PDB entry 1R2C | X-ray diffraction, 2.86 A resolution | chains M and H of the 4 polymer chains in the assembly

[Chain M]
Name: Reaction center protein M chain
From: Blastochloris viridis
UniProtKB: P06010 (RCEM_RHOVI); residues 1-323 here = UniProt positions 1-323
Chain sequence (323 residues; each row starts with the number of its first residue):
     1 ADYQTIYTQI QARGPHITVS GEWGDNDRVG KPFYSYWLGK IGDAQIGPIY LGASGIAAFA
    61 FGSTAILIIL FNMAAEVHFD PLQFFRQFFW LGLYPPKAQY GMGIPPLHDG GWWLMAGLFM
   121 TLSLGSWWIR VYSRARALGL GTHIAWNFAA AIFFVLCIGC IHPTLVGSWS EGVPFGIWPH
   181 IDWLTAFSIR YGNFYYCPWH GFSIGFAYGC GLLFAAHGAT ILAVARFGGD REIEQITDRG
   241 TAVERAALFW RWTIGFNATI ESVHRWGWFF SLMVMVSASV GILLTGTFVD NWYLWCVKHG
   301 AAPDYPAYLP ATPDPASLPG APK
Metal / ion sites: bacteriochlorophyll b Mg site 1 near His-180 (its only coordinating residue here); bacteriochlorophyll b Mg site 2 near His-200 (its only coordinating residue here); Fe2+: His-217, Glu-232, His-264 (shared with 2 residues of chain L)
Ligand contacts:
  - bacteriochlorophyll b (BCB), molecule 1: Gly-62, Ala-65, Ile-66, Ile-69, Met-120, Leu-124, Phe-148, Ala-151, Ile-152, Phe-154, Val-155, Ile-158, Trp-183, Leu-184, Thr-185, Phe-187, Ser-188, Phe-194, Tyr-195, Cys-197, Trp-199, His-200, Ser-203, Ile-204, Ala-207, Tyr-208, Val-274, Met-275, Ala-278, Gly-281, Ile-282
  - bacteriochlorophyll b (BCB), molecule 2: Met-120, Phe-154, Val-155, Ile-158, Val-173, Ile-177, Trp-178, His-180, Ile-181, Trp-183, Leu-184
  - bacteriochlorophyll b (BCB), molecule 3: Leu-184, Tyr-195, Tyr-208
  - bacteriochlorophyll b (BCB), molecule 4: Tyr-195, His-200, Gly-201, Ile-204, Gly-205, Tyr-208, Gly-209
  - bacteriopheophytin b (BPB), molecule 1: Ala-58, Phe-59, Gly-62, Ser-63, Ile-66, Leu-67, Ser-123, Leu-124, Trp-127, Val-131, Ile-144, Asn-147, Phe-148, Ala-151, Ser-271, Val-274, Met-275
  - bacteriopheophytin b (BPB), molecule 2: Tyr-208, Gly-211, Leu-212, Ala-215, Ala-216, Trp-250, Thr-253, Ile-254
  - menaquinone-7 (MQ7): Leu-212, Leu-213, Ala-216, His-217, Thr-220, Val-243, Ala-246, Ala-247, Trp-250, Ile-254, Phe-256, Asn-257, Ala-258, Thr-259, Ile-260, Val-263, Trp-266, Phe-270
  - 15-cis-1,2-dihydroneurosporene (NS5): Ile-69, Leu-70, Met-73, Phe-88, Trp-113, Leu-114, Gly-117, Leu-118, Met-120, Thr-121, Val-155, Leu-156, Ile-158, Gly-159, Cys-160, Trp-169, Val-173, Pro-174, Phe-175, Gly-176, Ile-177, His-180

[Chain H]
Name: Reaction center protein H chain
From: Blastochloris viridis
UniProtKB: P06008 (RCEH_RHOVI); residue numbers follow UniProt; this construct covers 1-258
Chain sequence (258 residues; each row starts with the number of its first residue):
     1 MYHGALAQHL DIAQLVWYAQ WLVIWTVVLL YLRREDRREG YPLVEPLGLV KLAPEDGQVY
    61 ELPYPKTFVL PHGGTVTVPR RRPETRELKL AQTDGFEGAP LQPTGNPLVD AVGPASYAER
   121 AEVVDATVDG KAKIVPLRVA TDFSIAEGDV DPRGLPVVAA DGVEAGTVTD LWVDRSEHYF
   181 RYLELSVAGS ARTALIPLGF CDVKKDKIVV TSILSEQFAN VPRLQSRDQI TLREEDKVSA
   241 YYAGGLLYAT PERAESLL
Sequence notes: modified residue (1)
Modified residues: Met-1 (n-formylmethionine; FME)

[Interface between chain M and chain H]
Residue-residue contacts (126):
  Asp-2(M) / Gly-199(H)
  Tyr-3(M) / Asp-202(H)
  Gln-4(M) / Tyr-179(H)  hydrogen bond
  Gln-4(M) / Phe-180(H)
  Gln-4(M) / Leu-198(H)
  Gln-4(M) / Gly-199(H)
  Thr-8(M) / Tyr-179(H)
  Gln-9(M) / Asp-149(H)
  Gln-9(M) / Leu-198(H)
  Gln-9(M) / Cys-201(H)  hydrogen bond (side chain-backbone)
  Gln-9(M) / Asp-202(H)
  Gln-9(M) / Val-203(H)  hydrogen bond (side chain-backbone)
  Ile-10(M) / Ile-145(H)  hydrophobic
  Ile-10(M) / Val-150(H)
  Ile-10(M) / Pro-152(H)
  Ile-10(M) / Phe-180(H)
  Ile-10(M) / Val-203(H)  hydrophobic
  Gln-11(M) / Ile-145(H)
  Gln-11(M) / Ala-146(H)  hydrogen bond (backbone-backbone)
  Gln-11(M) / Asp-149(H)  hydrogen bond (backbone-side chain)
  Gln-11(M) / Phe-180(H)
  Ala-12(M) / Ser-144(H)
  Ala-12(M) / His-178(H)
  Ala-12(M) / Phe-180(H)  hydrophobic
  Arg-13(M) / Asp-142(H)
  Arg-13(M) / Phe-143(H)
  Arg-13(M) / Ser-144(H)  hydrogen bond (backbone-backbone)
  Arg-13(M) / Ala-146(H)
  Gly-14(M) / Asp-142(H)
  Gly-14(M) / Phe-143(H)
  Gly-14(M) / His-178(H)
  Pro-15(M) / Asp-142(H)
  Pro-15(M) / Phe-143(H)
  Pro-15(M) / His-178(H)  hydrogen bond (backbone-side chain)
  Ile-17(M) / Arg-175(H)
  Ile-17(M) / His-178(H)
  Tyr-36(M) / Glu-147(H)
  Tyr-36(M) / Gly-148(H)
  Tyr-36(M) / Asp-149(H)  hydrogen bond
  Lys-40(M) / Asp-149(H)  salt bridge
  Asp-43(M) / Glu-177(H)
  Pro-198(M) / Trp-17(H)  hydrophobic
  Trp-199(M) / Ala-13(H)
  Trp-199(M) / Val-16(H)  hydrophobic
  Trp-199(M) / Trp-17(H)
  Trp-199(M) / Gln-20(H)  hydrogen bond
  Phe-202(M) / Trp-17(H)  hydrophobic
  Phe-202(M) / Gln-20(H)
  Phe-202(M) / Trp-21(H)
  Phe-202(M) / Ile-24(H)  hydrophobic
  Phe-206(M) / Ile-24(H)  hydrophobic
  Arg-226(M) / Pro-197(H)
  Arg-226(M) / Gly-199(H)  hydrogen bond (side chain-backbone)
  Arg-226(M) / Phe-200(H)
  Arg-226(M) / Ser-239(H)  hydrogen bond (backbone-side chain)
  Arg-226(M) / Leu-246(H)
  Phe-227(M) / Ser-239(H)
  Phe-227(M) / Ala-243(H)  hydrophobic
  Asp-230(M) / Glu-177(H)
  Asp-230(M) / Arg-181(H)  salt bridge
  Arg-231(M) / Asp-125(H)  salt bridge
  Arg-231(M) / Lys-133(H)
  Arg-231(M) / Ile-134(H)
  Arg-231(M) / Arg-181(H)
  Arg-231(M) / Glu-235(H)  salt bridge
  Glu-234(M) / Arg-120(H)  hydrogen bond (backbone-side chain)
  Glu-234(M) / Asp-125(H)
  Gln-235(M) / Arg-120(H)
  Ile-236(M) / Glu-39(H)
  Ile-236(M) / Phe-68(H)  hydrophobic
  Thr-237(M) / Leu-70(H)
  Thr-237(M) / Val-76(H)
  Asp-238(M) / Arg-120(H)  salt bridge
  Asp-238(M) / Ala-121(H)  hydrogen bond (side chain-backbone)
  Arg-239(M) / Glu-39(H)  salt bridge
  Arg-239(M) / Arg-82(H)
  Arg-239(M) / Glu-84(H)  salt bridge
  Arg-239(M) / Ala-118(H)
  Arg-239(M) / Arg-120(H)
  Gly-240(M) / Ala-118(H)
  Gly-240(M) / Arg-120(H)
  Gly-240(M) / Asp-236(H)
  Thr-241(M) / Ser-116(H)  hydrogen bond (side chain-backbone)
  Thr-241(M) / Ala-118(H)
  Thr-241(M) / Asp-236(H)  hydrogen bond (backbone-side chain)
  Glu-244(M) / Ala-118(H)
  Arg-245(M) / Pro-114(H)  hydrogen bond (side chain-backbone)
  Arg-245(M) / Ser-116(H)  hydrogen bond (side chain-backbone)
  Arg-245(M) / Ala-240(H)
  Arg-245(M) / Ala-243(H)
  Arg-251(M) / Tyr-41(H)  hydrogen bond
  Arg-251(M) / Leu-43(H)
  Phe-256(M) / Arg-33(H)
  Asn-257(M) / Asp-36(H)
  Ala-258(M) / Asp-36(H)
  Thr-259(M) / Glu-35(H)
  Thr-259(M) / Asp-36(H)
  Thr-259(M) / Glu-39(H)
  Glu-261(M) / Lys-66(H)  salt bridge
  Glu-261(M) / Phe-68(H)
  Ser-262(M) / Glu-35(H)
  Ser-262(M) / Asp-36(H)  hydrogen bond
  Arg-265(M) / Tyr-31(H)  hydrogen bond
  Arg-265(M) / Leu-32(H)
  Arg-265(M) / Glu-35(H)  salt bridge
  Arg-265(M) / Lys-66(H)
  Trp-266(M) / Val-28(H)  hydrophobic
  Trp-266(M) / Leu-32(H)  hydrophobic
  Trp-266(M) / Arg-33(H)
  Trp-266(M) / Asp-36(H)  hydrogen bond
  Phe-269(M) / Val-27(H)  hydrophobic
  Phe-269(M) / Leu-32(H)  hydrophobic
  Met-273(M) / Gln-20(H)
  Ser-277(M) / Gln-20(H)
  Val-280(M) / Val-16(H)  hydrophobic
  Thr-287(M) / His-3(H)
  Phe-288(M) / His-3(H)
  Phe-288(M) / Gly-4(H)
  Phe-288(M) / Ile-12(H)  hydrophobic
  Val-289(M) / Ala-13(H)  hydrophobic
  Trp-295(M) / Asp-11(H)  hydrogen bond
  Trp-295(M) / Ala-13(H)
  Trp-295(M) / Gln-14(H)
  Lys-298(M) / Asp-11(H)  salt bridge
  His-299(M) / Asp-11(H)  salt bridge
  His-299(M) / Gln-14(H)  hydrogen bond
Other interface residues (no listed pair), chain M (55 interface residues in all): Val-19, Leu-284, Trp-292
Other interface residues (no listed pair), chain H (76 interface residues in all): His-9, Arg-38, Gly-40, Ala-115, Tyr-117, Val-128, Leu-171, Val-173, Asp-174, Ser-176, Tyr-182, Leu-232

[In short]
The interface between chain M and chain H involves 55 residues on one side and 76 on the other; the contacts
include 23 hydrogen bonds and 11 salt bridges. Polar pairs include Lys-40(M)/Asp-149(H), Asp-230(M)/Arg-181(H)
and Arg-231(M)/Asp-125(H).
Here chain M is Reaction center protein M chain and chain H is Reaction center protein H chain, both from
Blastochloris viridis. Entry 1R2C (Photosynthetic reaction center blastochloris viridis (atcc)) was determined
by X-ray diffraction.
